6YTR - chain AAA; structure by X-ray diffraction, 1.70 A resolution.

[Chain AAA]
Name: Lysosomal acid glucosylceramidase
Source organism: Homo sapiens
Notes: EC 3.2.1.45, 2.4.1.-, 3.2.1.104
UniProt: P04062 (GLCM_HUMAN); residues 1-497 here correspond to UniProt positions 40-536 (UniProt number = residue number + 39)
Chain sequence (497 residues; numbered 1 to 497; the number before each row is that of its first residue):
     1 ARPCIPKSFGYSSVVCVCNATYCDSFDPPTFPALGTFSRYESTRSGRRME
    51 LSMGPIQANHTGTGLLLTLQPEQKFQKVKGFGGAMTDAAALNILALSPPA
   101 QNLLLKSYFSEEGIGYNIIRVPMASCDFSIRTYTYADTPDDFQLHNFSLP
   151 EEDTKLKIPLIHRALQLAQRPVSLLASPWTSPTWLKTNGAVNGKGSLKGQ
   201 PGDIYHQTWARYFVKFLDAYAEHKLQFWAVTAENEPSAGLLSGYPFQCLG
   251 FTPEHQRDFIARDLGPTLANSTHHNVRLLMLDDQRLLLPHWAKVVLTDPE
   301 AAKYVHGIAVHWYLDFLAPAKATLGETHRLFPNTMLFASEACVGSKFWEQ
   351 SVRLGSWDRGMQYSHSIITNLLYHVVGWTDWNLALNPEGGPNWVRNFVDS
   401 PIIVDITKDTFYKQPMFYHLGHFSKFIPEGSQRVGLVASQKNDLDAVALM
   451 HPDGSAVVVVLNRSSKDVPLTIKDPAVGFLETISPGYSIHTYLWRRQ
Swiss-Prot annotation at these positions:
  - active site: Glu235 (Proton donor), Glu340 (Nucleophile)
  - glycosylation (N-linked (GlcNAc...) asparagine): Asn19, Asn59, Asn146, Asn270, Asn462
Disulfides: Cys4-Cys16, Cys18-Cys23
Glycans and other covalent adducts: N-acetylglucosamine (NAG) linked to Asn19, Asn146; compound PO8 linked to Glu340
Metal / ion sites: Na+: Gly344, Lys346, Glu349
Small-molecule neighbours: PO8 ((1R,2S,3S,4S,5R,6R)-5-azanyl-6-(hydroxymethyl)cyclohexane-1,2,3,4-tetrol): Asp127, Phe128, Trp179, Asn234, Glu235, Phe246, His311, Tyr313, Cys342, Ser345, Trp381, Asn396, Val398
What the authors report for this chain:
  - binding site for PO8: Glu340, Asn396
  - conformationally variable residues (side-chain flip): Tyr313
  - catalytic residues: Glu340
  - catalytic residues: Glu235 (citing earlier work)

[Summary]
Covalently linked compound PO8: at Glu340. Covalently linked N-acetylglucosamine: at Asn19 and Asn146. Gly344,
Lys346 and Glu349 form the Na+ site. From UniProt: active-site residues Glu235 and Glu340. The paper reports
catalytic residues Glu340 and Glu235; a binding site for PO8 at Glu340 and Asn396.
Chain AAA is Lysosomal acid glucosylceramidase (Homo sapiens); the structure, Structure of recombinant human
beta-glucocerebrosidase in complex with cyclophellitol aziridine inhibitor, was determined by X-ray
diffraction together with 6Z39, 6Z3I, 6YTP, 6YUT and 6YV3 from the same study.
